Entry 7Q4P (electron microscopy, 2.15 A resolution); this record covers chains 2 and B of the 8 polymer chains in the assembly.

# Chain 2
Molecule: U2 snRNA
Source organism: Homo sapiens
Sequence (188 nucleotides; each row starts with the number of its first residue; note: 1 number in that range is skipped by the numbering (no residue carries it; nothing is unmodelled there); numbering starts at 0):
     0 AUCGCUUCUCGGCC
    15 UUUUGGCUAAGAUCAAGUGUAGUAUCUGUUCUUAUCAGUUUAAUAUCUGA
    65 UACGUCCUCUAUCCGAGGACAAUAUAUUAAAUGGAUUUUUGGAGCAGGGA
   115 GAUGGAAUAGGAGCUUGCUCCGUCCACUCCACGCAUCGACCUGGUAUUGC
   165 AGUACCUCCAGGAACGGUGCACCC
Disordered / not traced: 0-7, 15-19, 28-33, 65-188
Modified / non-standard residues: OMG (o2'-methylguanosine-5'-monophosphate) at position 10, OMG (o2'-methylguanosine-5'-monophosphate) at position 11, OMG (o2'-methylguanosine-5'-monophosphate) at position 25, PSU (pseudouridine-5'-monophosphate) at position 34, PSU (pseudouridine-5'-monophosphate) at position 37, PSU (pseudouridine-5'-monophosphate) at position 39, OMC (o2'-methylycytidine-5'-monophosphate) at position 40, PSU (pseudouridine-5'-monophosphate) at position 41, PSU (pseudouridine-5'-monophosphate) at position 43, PSU (pseudouridine-5'-monophosphate) at position 44, OMU (o2'-methyluridine 5'-monophosphate) at position 47, PSU (pseudouridine-5'-monophosphate) at position 54, PSU (pseudouridine-5'-monophosphate) at position 58, OMC (o2'-methylycytidine-5'-monophosphate) at position 61

# Chain B
Molecule: Splicing factor 3B subunit 2
Source organism: Homo sapiens
UniProtKB: Q13435 (SF3B2_HUMAN); numbering as in UniProt (aligned over 1-895)
Amino-acid sequence (895 residues; each row starts with the number of its first residue):
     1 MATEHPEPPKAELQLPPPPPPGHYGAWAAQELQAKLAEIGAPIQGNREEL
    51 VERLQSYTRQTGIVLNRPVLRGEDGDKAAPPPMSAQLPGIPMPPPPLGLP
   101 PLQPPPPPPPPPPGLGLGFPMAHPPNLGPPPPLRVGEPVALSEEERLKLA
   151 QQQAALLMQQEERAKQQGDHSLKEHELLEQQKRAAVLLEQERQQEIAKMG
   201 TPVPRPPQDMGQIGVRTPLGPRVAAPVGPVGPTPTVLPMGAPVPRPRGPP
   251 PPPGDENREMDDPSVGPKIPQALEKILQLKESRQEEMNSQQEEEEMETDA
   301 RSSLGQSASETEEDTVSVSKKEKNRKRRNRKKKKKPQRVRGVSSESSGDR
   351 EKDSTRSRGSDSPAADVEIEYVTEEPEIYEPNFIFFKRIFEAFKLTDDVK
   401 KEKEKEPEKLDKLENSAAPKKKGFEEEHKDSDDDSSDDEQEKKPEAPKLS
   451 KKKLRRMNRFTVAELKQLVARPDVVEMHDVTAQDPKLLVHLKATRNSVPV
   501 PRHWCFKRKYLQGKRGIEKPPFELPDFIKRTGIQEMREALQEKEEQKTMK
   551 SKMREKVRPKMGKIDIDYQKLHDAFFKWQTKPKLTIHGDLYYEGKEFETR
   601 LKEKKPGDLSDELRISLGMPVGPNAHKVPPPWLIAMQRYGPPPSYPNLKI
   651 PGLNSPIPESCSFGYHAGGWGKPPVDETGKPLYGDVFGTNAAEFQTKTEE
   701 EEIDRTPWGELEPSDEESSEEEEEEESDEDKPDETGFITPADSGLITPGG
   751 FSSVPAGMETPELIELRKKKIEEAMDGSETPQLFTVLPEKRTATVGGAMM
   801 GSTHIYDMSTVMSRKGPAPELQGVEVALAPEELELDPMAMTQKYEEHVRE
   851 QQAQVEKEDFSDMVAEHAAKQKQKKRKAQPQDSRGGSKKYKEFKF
Disordered / not traced: 1-457, 535-566, 598-703, 713-895
UniProt features mapped onto this chain:
  - modified residue: Arg222 (Omega-N-methylarginine), Arg245 (Omega-N-methylarginine), Arg247 (Omega-N-methylarginine), Lys275 (N6-acetyllysine), Ser289 (Phosphoserine), Thr298 (Phosphothreonine), Ser307 (Phosphoserine), Ser309 (Phosphoserine), Thr311 (Phosphothreonine), Ser317 (Phosphoserine), Ser360 (Phosphoserine), Ser362 (Phosphoserine), Ser431 (Phosphoserine), Ser435 (Phosphoserine), Ser436 (Phosphoserine), Arg508 (Omega-N-methylarginine), Arg515 (Omega-N-methylarginine), Thr780 (Phosphothreonine), Ser861 (Phosphoserine)
  - cross-link (Glycyl lysine isopeptide (Lys-Gly)): Lys10 (interchain with G-Cter in SUMO2), Lys280 (interchain with G-Cter in SUMO2), Lys400 (interchain with G-Cter in SUMO2), Lys412 (interchain with G-Cter in SUMO2), Lys492 (interchain with G-Cter in SUMO2), Lys543 (interchain with G-Cter in SUMO2), Lys770 (interchain with G-Cter in SUMO2), Lys790 (interchain with G-Cter in SUMO2), Lys843 (interchain with G-Cter in SUMO2), Lys857 (interchain with G-Cter in SUMO2)
  - natural variant: Gln103 to Phe895 (deletion: In CFM1), Arg638 to Phe895 (deletion: In CFM1)
  - mutagenesis: Arg471 (R471K: Does not affect methylation by PRMT9), Arg495 (R495K: Does not affect methylation by PRMT9), Arg502 (R502K: Does not affect methylation by PRMT9), Phe506 (F506A: Does not affect methylation by PRMT9; when associated with A-510), Lys507 (K507A: Moderately diminished formation of omega-N monomethylarginine but greatly reduced formation of symmetrical dimethylarginine; when associated with A-509 ...), Arg508 (R508K: Abolishes interaction with SMN1; Abolishes methylation by PRMT9. Abolishes formation of omega-N monomethylarginine and formation of symmetrical dimethylarginine; when associated with R-507 ...), Lys509 (K509A: Moderately diminished formation of omega-N monomethylarginine but greatly reduced formation of symmetrical dimethylarginine; when associated with A-507 ...), Tyr510 (Y510A: Does not affect methylation by PRMT9; when associated with A-506), Arg515 (R515K: Does not affect methylation by PRMT9), Arg530 (R530K: Does not affect methylation by PRMT9), Arg537 (R537K: Does not affect methylation by PRMT9)

# How chain 2 and chain B interact
Residue-residue contacts - 12 pairs, chain 2 then chain B:
  C9(2) with Arg508(B), salt bridge to the phosphate
  OMG_10(2) with Lys507(B), sugar contact; Arg508(B), salt bridge to the phosphate
  PSU_39(2) with Gln512(B), phosphate contact
  OMC_40(2) with Arg515(B), salt bridge to the phosphate
  A56(2) with Arg459(B), phosphate contact; His478(B), sugar contact; Thr481(B), hydrogen bond to the sugar; Trp504(B), base contact; Cys505(B), base contact
  A57(2) with Arg459(B), salt bridge to the phosphate; Lys507(B), hydrogen bond to the base
Also at the interface, not in a pair above, chain 2 (9 interface residues in all): OMG_11, A38, PSU_58
Also at the interface, not in a pair above, chain B (10 interface residues in all): Lys509

# In short
9 residues of chain 2 and 10 residues of chain B are in contact, with 2 hydrogen bonds and 4 salt bridges.
Among the polar pairs are A57(2)-Lys507(B), A56(2)-Thr481(B) and C9(2)-Arg508(B). UniProt lists 11 mutagenesis
sites on chain B.
Chain 2 is U2 snRNA and chain B is Splicing factor 3B subunit 2, both from Homo sapiens; the structure, U2
snRNP after ATP-dependent remodelling, was determined by electron microscopy together with 7Q3L and 7Q4O from
the same study.
